4PKY - chains A and C of the 3 polymer chains in the assembly; structure by X-ray diffraction, 3.20 A resolution.

[Chain A]
Protein: Aryl hydrocarbon receptor nuclear translocator
Source organism: Homo sapiens
Notes: fragment: C-terminal PAS 2 domain residues 342-456
UniProt: P27540 (ARNT_HUMAN); residues 356-470 here correspond to UniProt positions 342-456 (UniProt number = residue number - 14)
Sequence (121 residues; each row starts with the number of its first residue):
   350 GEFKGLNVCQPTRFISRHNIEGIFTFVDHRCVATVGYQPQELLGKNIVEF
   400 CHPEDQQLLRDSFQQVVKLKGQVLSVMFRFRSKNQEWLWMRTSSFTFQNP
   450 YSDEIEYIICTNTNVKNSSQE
Unresolved in the structure: 350-360, 449-451, 465-470
Construct notes: expression tag (350-355); engineered mutation Arg362 (Glu348 in P27540)

[Chain C]
Protein: Transforming acidic coiled-coil-containing protein 3
Source organism: Mus musculus
Notes: fragment: C-terminal domain Coiled coil residues 496-542
UniProt: Q9JJ11 (TACC3_MOUSE); residues 585-631 here correspond to UniProt positions 496-542 (UniProt number = residue number - 89)
Sequence (50 residues; row label = number of the first residue in the row):
   582 GEFEVLALQASLRKAQMQNHSLEMTLEQKTKEIDELTRICDDLISKMEKI
Unresolved in the structure: 582, 630-631
Construct notes: expression tag (582-584)

[Interface between chain A and chain C]
Residue-residue contacts (8):
  Arg362(A) - Asp622(C)
  Ile364(A) - Cys621(C)  hydrophobic
  Ile364(A) - Asp622(C)
  His378(A) - Ile614(C)
  Arg379(A) - Thr618(C)
  Arg379(A) - Asp622(C)  salt bridge
  Val422(A) - Met628(C)
  Thr460(A) - Ile625(C)
Other interface residues (no listed pair), chain A (9 interface residues in all): Ser442, Phe444, Ile458
Other interface residues (no listed pair), chain C (7 interface residues in all): Asp615
From the paper, about this interface:
  - residue pairs: Arg362(A)-Asp622(C)
  - hot spots on chain C (mutagenesis) - D622A, D622K, D622R: increased binding to ARNT WT
  - hot spots on chain C (mutagenesis) - D622K, D622R: unchanged binding to ARNT E362R
  - hot spots on chain C (mutagenesis) - D622A/E629A: increased binding to Aryl hydrocarbon receptor nuclear translocator (chain A)

[Summary]
9 residues of chain A face 7 of chain C across their interface, with 1 salt bridge. Its one salt-bridged
contact is Arg379(A)-Asp622(C). The paper describes a contact between Arg362(A) and Asp622(C). From the paper:
D622A, D622K and D622R of chain C increase binding to ARNT WT; D622A/E629A of chain C increase binding to Aryl
hydrocarbon receptor nuclear translocator (chain A).
Chain A is Aryl hydrocarbon receptor nuclear translocator (Homo sapiens) and chain C is Transforming acidic
coiled-coil-containing protein 3 (Mus musculus); the structure, ARNT/HIF transcription factor/coactivator
complex, was determined by X-ray diffraction (same publication as 4LPZ).
